PDB entry 5LLV | X-ray diffraction, 1.70 A resolution | chains C and D of the 4 polymer chains in the assembly

# Chain C (and D)
Molecule: Transthyretin
Organism: Homo sapiens
Notes: chain D of this document is another copy of the same molecule, construct and numbering; everything in this record applies to it too
Reference sequence: P02766 (TTHY_HUMAN); residues 1-127 here correspond to UniProt positions 21-147 (UniProt number = residue number + 20)
Sequence (128 residues; numbered 0 to 127; the number before each row is that of its first residue; numbering starts at 0):
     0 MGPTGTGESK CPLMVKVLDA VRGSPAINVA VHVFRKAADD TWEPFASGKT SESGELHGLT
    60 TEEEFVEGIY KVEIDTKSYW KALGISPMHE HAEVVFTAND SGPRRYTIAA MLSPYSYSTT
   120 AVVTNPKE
Unresolved in the structure: 0-9, 126-127
Differences from the reference sequence: initiating methionine (0); engineered mutation Met-87 (Phe107 in P02766), Met-110 (Leu130 in P02766)
Swiss-Prot annotation at these positions:
  - binding site (L-thyroxine): Lys-15, Glu-54, Ser-117
  - modified residue: Cys-10 (Sulfocysteine), Glu-42 (4-carboxyglutamate), Ser-52 (Phosphoserine)
  - glycosylation: Asn-98 (N-linked (GlcNAc...) asparagine)
From the paper describing this entry:
  - mutagenesis - W41F: abolished stability
  - mutagenesis - W79F: decreased stability

# How chain C and chain D interact
Pairs across the interface (44):
  Trp-41(C) / Glu-92(D)
  Ile-68(C) / Glu-89(D)
  Lys-70(C) / Glu-92(D)  salt bridge
  Met-87(C) / Phe-95(D)
  Met-87(C) / Thr-96(D)  hydrogen bond (backbone-backbone)
  Met-87(C) / Tyr-105(D)  hydrophobic
  Met-87(C) / Ile-107(D)  hydrophobic
  Met-87(C) / Ala-120(D)  hydrophobic
  His-88(C) / Val-93(D)
  His-88(C) / Val-94(D)
  Glu-89(C) / Ile-68(D)
  Glu-89(C) / Val-94(D)  hydrogen bond (backbone-backbone)
  Glu-89(C) / Thr-96(D)  hydrogen bond
  His-90(C) / Val-94(D)
  Glu-92(C) / Ala-91(D)
  Glu-92(C) / Glu-92(D)  hydrogen bond (side chain-backbone)
  Glu-92(C) / Tyr-116(D)  hydrogen bond
  Val-93(C) / His-88(D)
  Val-94(C) / His-88(D)
  Val-94(C) / Glu-89(D)  hydrogen bond (backbone-backbone)
  Val-94(C) / His-90(D)
  Phe-95(C) / Met-87(D)  hydrophobic
  Thr-96(C) / Met-87(D)  hydrogen bond (backbone-backbone)
  Thr-96(C) / Glu-89(D)  hydrogen bond
  Tyr-105(C) / Met-87(D)  hydrophobic
  Tyr-114(C) / Thr-119(D)
  Tyr-114(C) / Ala-120(D)  hydrogen bond (backbone-backbone)
  Ser-115(C) / Thr-118(D)  hydrogen bond (side chain-backbone)
  Ser-115(C) / Thr-119(D)  hydrogen bond
  Tyr-116(C) / Glu-92(D)
  Tyr-116(C) / Tyr-116(D)  hydrogen bond
  Tyr-116(C) / Ser-117(D)
  Tyr-116(C) / Thr-118(D)  hydrogen bond (backbone-backbone)
  Ser-117(C) / Tyr-116(D)
  Ser-117(C) / Ser-117(D)
  Thr-118(C) / His-88(D)
  Thr-118(C) / Ser-115(D)  hydrogen bond (backbone-side chain)
  Thr-118(C) / Tyr-116(D)  hydrogen bond (backbone-backbone)
  Thr-119(C) / Tyr-114(D)
  Thr-119(C) / Ser-115(D)  hydrogen bond
  Ala-120(C) / Met-87(D)  hydrophobic
  Ala-120(C) / His-88(D)
  Ala-120(C) / Tyr-114(D)  hydrogen bond (backbone-backbone)
  Val-122(C) / Met-87(D)  hydrophobic
Interface residues without a listed pair, chain C (22 interface residues in all): Lys-76
Interface residues without a listed pair, chain D (21 interface residues in all): Val-122

# Overview
Chain C and chain D form an interface of 22 and 21 residues respectively, with 17 hydrogen bonds and 1 salt
bridge. Polar contacts include Lys-70(C)/Glu-92(D), Glu-89(C)/Thr-96(D) and Glu-92(C)/Glu-92(D). Curated
annotation (UniProt) lists 3 L-thyroxine-binding residues on chain C. From the paper: W41F of chain C
abolishes stability; W79F of chain C reduces stability.
Both chains are Transthyretin (Homo sapiens). Entry 5LLV (Crystal structure of DACM F87M/L110M Transthyretin
mutant) was determined by X-ray diffraction together with 5LLL from the same study.
